PDB entry 5EB3 | X-ray diffraction, 2.40 A resolution | chains A and B

[Chain A (and B)]
Protein: YfiR
Source organism: Pseudomonas aeruginosa PAO1
Notes: chain B of this document is another copy of the same molecule, construct and numbering; everything in this record applies to it too
UniProt: Q9I4L4 (Q9I4L4_PSEAE); numbering as in UniProt (aligned over 35-190)
Chain sequence (159 residues; each row starts with the number of its first residue):
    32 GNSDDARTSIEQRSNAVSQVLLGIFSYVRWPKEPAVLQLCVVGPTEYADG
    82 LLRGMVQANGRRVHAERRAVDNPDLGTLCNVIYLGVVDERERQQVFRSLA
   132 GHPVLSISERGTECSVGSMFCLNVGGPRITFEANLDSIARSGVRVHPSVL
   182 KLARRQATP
Disordered / not traced: 32-37 (chain B: 32-37, 186-190)
Construct notes: expression tag (32-34)
UniProt features mapped onto this chain:
  - binding site (GMP): R60, R175, H177
  - mutagenesis: R98 (R98A: Forms monomers), C110 (C110S: Does not affect folding of the protein)
Cystine bridges: C71-C110, C145-C152
Ligand contacts: 4,5-bis(hydroxymethyl)-2-methyl-pyridin-3-ol (UEG): L166, I169, V176, P178, V180, L181
What the authors report for this chain:
  - binding site for 4,5-bis(hydroxymethyl)-2-methyl-pyridin-3-ol: L166, I169, V176, P178, L181

[Chain A / chain B interface]
Contacting residue pairs (35; chain A residue first):
  R38(A) with A100(B); D102(B), salt bridge; N103(B)
  I41(A) with R98(B); R99(B); A100(B), hydrophobic
  G74(A) with E77(B)
  P75(A) with P75(B); T76(B); E77(B); V117(B), hydrophobic; R141(B)
  T76(A) with P75(B); T76(B), hydrogen bond (backbone-backbone); R98(B)
  E77(A) with G74(B); P75(B); R98(B)
  D80(A) with D80(B); L83(B); R98(B), salt bridge
  L83(A) with D80(B)
  E97(A) with T39(B); E42(B)
  R98(A) with T39(B), hydrogen bond (backbone-side chain); I41(B); T76(B), hydrogen bond (side chain-backbone); E77(B), hydrogen bond (side chain-backbone); D80(B), salt bridge
  R99(A) with T39(B); I41(B)
  A100(A) with I41(B)
  V117(A) with P75(B), hydrophobic; V117(B), hydrophobic
  R141(A) with P75(B)
Other interface residues (no listed pair), chain A (16 interface residues in all): E122, E140
Other interface residues (no listed pair), chain B (17 interface residues in all): S40

[Overview]
The interface between chain A and chain B involves 16 residues on one side and 17 on the other; the contacts
include 4 hydrogen bonds and 3 salt bridges. Polar pairs include R38(A)-D102(B), D80(A)-R98(B) and
R98(A)-T39(B). Chain A binds 4,5-bis(hydroxymethyl)-2-methyl-pyridin-3-ol. From the paper: a binding site for
4,5-bis(hydroxymethyl)-2-methyl-pyridin-3-ol at L166(A), I169(A) and V176(A) among others.
Both chains are YfiR (Pseudomonas aeruginosa PAO1). Entry 5EB3 (VB6-bound protein) was determined by X-ray
diffraction together with 5EAZ, 5EB0, 5EB1 and 5EB2 from the same study.
